Entry 5MKE (electron microscopy, 4.30 A resolution (low resolution: residue-level contacts below are approximate; hydrogen-bond / salt-bridge calls are withheld)); this record covers chains C and D of the 4 polymer chains in the assembly.

[Chain C (and D)]
Protein: Polycystin-2
Organism: Homo sapiens
Notes: chain D of this document is another copy of the same molecule, construct and numbering; everything in this record applies to it too
UniProt: Q13563 (PKD2_HUMAN); numbering as in UniProt (aligned over 1-968)
Chain sequence (968 residues; numbered 1 to 968; the number before each row is that of its first residue):
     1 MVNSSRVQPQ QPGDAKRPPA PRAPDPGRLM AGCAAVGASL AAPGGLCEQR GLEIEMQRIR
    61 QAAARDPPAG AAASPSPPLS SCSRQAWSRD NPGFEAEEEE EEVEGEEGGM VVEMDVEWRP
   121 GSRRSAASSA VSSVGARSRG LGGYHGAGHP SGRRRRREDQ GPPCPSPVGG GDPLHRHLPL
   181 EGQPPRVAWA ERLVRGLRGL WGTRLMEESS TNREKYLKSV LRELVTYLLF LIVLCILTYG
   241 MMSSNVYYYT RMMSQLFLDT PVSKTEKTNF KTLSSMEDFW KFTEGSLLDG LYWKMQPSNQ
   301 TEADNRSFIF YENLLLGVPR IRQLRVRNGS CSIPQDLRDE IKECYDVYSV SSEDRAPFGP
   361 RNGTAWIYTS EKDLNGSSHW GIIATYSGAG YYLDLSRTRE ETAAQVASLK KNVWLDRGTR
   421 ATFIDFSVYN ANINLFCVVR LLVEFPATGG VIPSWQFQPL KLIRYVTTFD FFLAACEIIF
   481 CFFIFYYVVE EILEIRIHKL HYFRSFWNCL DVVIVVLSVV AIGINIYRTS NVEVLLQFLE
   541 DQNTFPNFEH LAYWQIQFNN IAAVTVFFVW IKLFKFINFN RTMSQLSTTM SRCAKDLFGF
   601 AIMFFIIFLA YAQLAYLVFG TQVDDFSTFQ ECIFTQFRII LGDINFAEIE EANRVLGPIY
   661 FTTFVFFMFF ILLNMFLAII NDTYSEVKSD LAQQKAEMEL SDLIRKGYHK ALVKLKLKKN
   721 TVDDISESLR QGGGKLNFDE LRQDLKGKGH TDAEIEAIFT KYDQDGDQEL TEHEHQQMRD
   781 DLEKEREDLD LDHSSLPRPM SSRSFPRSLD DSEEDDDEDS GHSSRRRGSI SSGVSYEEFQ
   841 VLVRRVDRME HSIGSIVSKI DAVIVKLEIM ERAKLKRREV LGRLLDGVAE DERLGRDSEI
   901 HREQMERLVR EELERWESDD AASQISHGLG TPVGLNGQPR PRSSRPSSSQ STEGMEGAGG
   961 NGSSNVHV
Unresolved in the structure: 1-214, 298-303, 696-968
UniProt features mapped onto this chain:
  - region: Arg803 to His822 (Linker), Asp810 to Gly821 (Important for interaction with PACS1 and PACS2)
  - motif: Leu641 to Asp643 (Selectivity filter)
  - binding site (cholesterol): Gln557
  - binding site (Ca(2+)): Leu641, Asp763, Asp765, Asp767, Glu769, Glu774
  - modified residue: Ser76 (Phosphoserine), Ser80 (Phosphoserine), Arg137 (Omega-N-methylarginine), Ser801 (Phosphoserine), Ser808 (Phosphoserine), Ser812 (Phosphoserine), Ser829 (Phosphoserine)
  - glycosylation (N-linked (GlcNAc...) asparagine): Asn299, Asn305, Asn328 (complex), Asn362, Asn375
Covalent attachments: N-acetylglucosamine (NAG) linked to Asn305, Asn362, Asn375
Ligand contacts:
  - CHS (4-amino-5-cyclohexyl-3-hydroxy-pentanoic acid): Leu231, Ile232, Cys235, Ile236, Tyr239
  - 1,2-dipalmitoyl-sn-glycero-3-phosphate (PX6), molecule 1: His379, Trp380, Arg440, Gln456, Tyr553, Gln557, Asn560, Val564
  - 1,2-dipalmitoyl-sn-glycero-3-phosphate (PX6), molecule 2: Asn653, Val655, Leu656

[How chain C and chain D interact]
Residue-residue contacts (90):
  Met242(C) - Tyr616(D)
  Ser243(C) - Tyr616(D)
  Ser244(C) - Tyr616(D)
  Ser244(C) - Ser627(D)
  Asn245(C) - Thr448(D)
  Tyr247(C) - Gly620(D)
  Tyr247(C) - Thr621(D)
  Tyr247(C) - Val623(D)
  Tyr247(C) - Asp624(D)
  Tyr247(C) - Phe626(D)
  Tyr247(C) - Ser627(D)
  Tyr247(C) - Thr628(D)
  Tyr248(C) - Ile452(D)
  Tyr248(C) - Thr628(D)
  Tyr249(C) - Thr448(D)
  Thr250(C) - Gly620(D)
  Thr250(C) - Thr621(D)
  Thr250(C) - Gln622(D)
  Arg251(C) - Asp624(D)
  Met252(C) - Thr448(D)
  Met252(C) - Gly449(D)
  Met252(C) - Gly450(D)
  Ser254(C) - Gln622(D)
  Leu258(C) - Gln622(D)
  Lys271(C) - Glu651(D)
  Arg306(C) - Asp339(D)
  Arg306(C) - Glu340(D)
  Ser307(C) - Glu340(D)
  Phe308(C) - Glu340(D)
  Tyr311(C) - Arg417(D)
  Glu312(C) - Gly449(D)
  Asn313(C) - Thr448(D)
  Leu314(C) - Leu337(D)
  Leu314(C) - Glu340(D)
  Trp380(C) - Arg654(D)
  Ile382(C) - Arg654(D)
  Tyr429(C) - Pro334(D)
  Ala431(C) - Ser332(D)
  Asn432(C) - Ser332(D)
  Asn432(C) - Tyr345(D)
  Asn432(C) - Ala447(D)
  Ser454(C) - Glu651(D)
  Ser454(C) - Arg654(D)
  Trp455(C) - Glu648(D)
  Trp455(C) - Glu651(D)
  Trp455(C) - Arg654(D)
  Gln456(C) - Ala652(D)
  Gln456(C) - Asn653(D)
  Phe457(C) - Gln622(D)
  Ile463(C) - Gln335(D)
  Thr467(C) - Ile333(D)
  Thr467(C) - Pro334(D)
  Thr467(C) - Gln335(D)
  Thr467(C) - Arg338(D)
  Gln537(C) - Asp336(D)
  Asn560(C) - Leu656(D)
  Ala563(C) - Leu614(D)
  Ala563(C) - Leu617(D)
  Val566(C) - Gln613(D)
  Val566(C) - Leu617(D)
  Phe567(C) - Ile607(D)
  Phe567(C) - Ala610(D)
  Trp570(C) - Ile606(D)
  Trp570(C) - Gln613(D)
  Leu573(C) - Ile606(D)
  Phe574(C) - Met603(D)
  Ile577(C) - Ile602(D)
  Ser587(C) - Phe600(D)
  Met590(C) - Ile671(D)
  Phe634(C) - Pro658(D)
  Phe634(C) - Thr662(D)
  Phe637(C) - Thr662(D)
  Leu641(C) - Ile639(D)
  Leu641(C) - Gly642(D)
  Leu641(C) - Val665(D)
  Asp643(C) - Ile644(D)
  Phe676(C) - Phe670(D)
  Leu677(C) - Leu673(D)
  Leu677(C) - Asn674(D)
  Ile680(C) - Phe670(D)
  Ile680(C) - Asn674(D)
  Ile680(C) - Met675(D)
  Asn681(C) - Asn674(D)
  Asn681(C) - Ala678(D)
  Asn681(C) - Asn681(D)
  Tyr684(C) - Asp596(D)
  Tyr684(C) - Met675(D)
  Tyr684(C) - Ala678(D)
  Tyr684(C) - Ile679(D)
  Tyr684(C) - Asp682(D)
Interface residues without a listed pair, chain C (65 interface residues in all): Cys235, Val246, Gln255, Gly381, Ile433, Gln458, Thr468, Asn559, Val564, Met583, Leu597, Phe605, Ile640, Ala678
Interface residues without a listed pair, chain D (66 interface residues in all): Ser274, Cys331, Val347, Ile382, Gly599, Val618, Asp625, Phe661, Phe666, Phe669

[In short]
65 residues of chain C and 66 residues of chain D are in contact. Chain C binds
1,2-dipalmitoyl-sn-glycero-3-phosphate and compound CHS. Covalently linked N-acetylglucosamine: at Asn305(C),
Asn362(C) and Asn375(C). UniProt lists cholesterol-binding residue Gln557(C) and 6 Ca2+-binding residues on
chain C.
Both chains are Polycystin-2 (Homo sapiens). Entry 5MKE (cryoEM Structure of Polycystin-2 in complex with
cations and lipids) was determined by electron microscopy together with 5MKF from the same study.
